Entry 1Q0D (X-ray diffraction, 2.20 A resolution); this record covers chains D and F of the 6 polymer chains in the assembly.

# Chain D (and F)
Name: Superoxide dismutase [Ni]
Source organism: Streptomyces seoulensis
Notes: EC 1.15.1.1; chain F of this document is another copy of the same molecule, construct and numbering; everything in this record applies to it too
UniProt: P80734 (SODN_STRSO); residues 1-117 here correspond to UniProt positions 15-131 (UniProt number = residue number + 14)
Sequence (117 residues; each row starts with the number of its first residue):
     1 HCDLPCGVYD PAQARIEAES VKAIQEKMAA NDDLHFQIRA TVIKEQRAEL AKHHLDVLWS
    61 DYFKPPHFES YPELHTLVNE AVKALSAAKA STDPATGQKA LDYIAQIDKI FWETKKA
Metal / ion sites: nickel (III) ion: His-1, Cys-2, Cys-6
Reported in the primary citation:
  - nickel (III) ion coordination: His-1
  - mutagenesis - H1A, H1C, H1D, H1K, H1N, H1Q, H1R, H1W, H1Y, Y9A, Y9K, Y9Q, E17A, R39A: abolished catalytic activity
  - mutagenesis - D3A, Y9F, Y9W, R47A: decreased catalytic activity
  - catalytic residues: His-1
  - catalytic residues: Tyr-9, Lys-64 (proposed by the authors, not directly observed)

# Chain D / chain F interface
Residue-residue contacts - 43 pairs, chain D then chain F:
  His-1(D) / Glu-17(F)  salt bridge
  His-1(D) / Ser-20(F)  hydrogen bond
  His-1(D) / Arg-47(F)  hydrogen bond
  Cys-2(D) / Ile-43(F)  hydrophobic
  Cys-2(D) / Arg-47(F)
  Asp-3(D) / Arg-39(F)  hydrogen bond (backbone-side chain)
  Leu-4(D) / Ile-24(F)  hydrophobic
  Leu-4(D) / Phe-36(F)  hydrophobic
  Leu-4(D) / Arg-39(F)  hydrogen bond (backbone-side chain)
  Leu-4(D) / Ala-40(F)
  Leu-4(D) / Ile-43(F)  hydrophobic
  Pro-5(D) / Lys-27(F)
  Cys-6(D) / Ser-20(F)
  Cys-6(D) / Ala-23(F)
  Cys-6(D) / Ile-24(F)  hydrophobic
  Cys-6(D) / Lys-27(F)
  Val-8(D) / Ile-16(F)
  Val-8(D) / Ser-20(F)
  Val-8(D) / Ala-23(F)  hydrophobic
  Asp-10(D) / Ile-16(F)
  Gln-13(D) / Ile-16(F)
  Gln-13(D) / Glu-17(F)  hydrogen bond
  Ile-16(D) / Asp-10(F)
  Ile-16(D) / Gln-13(F)
  Glu-17(D) / His-1(F)  salt bridge
  Glu-17(D) / Gln-13(F)  hydrogen bond
  Ser-20(D) / His-1(F)  hydrogen bond
  Ser-20(D) / Cys-6(F)
  Ser-20(D) / Val-8(F)
  Ala-23(D) / Cys-6(F)
  Ala-23(D) / Val-8(F)  hydrophobic
  Ile-24(D) / Leu-4(F)  hydrophobic
  Ile-24(D) / Cys-6(F)  hydrophobic
  Lys-27(D) / Pro-5(F)
  Lys-27(D) / Cys-6(F)
  Phe-36(D) / Leu-4(F)  hydrophobic
  Arg-39(D) / Asp-3(F)  hydrogen bond (side chain-backbone)
  Arg-39(D) / Leu-4(F)  hydrogen bond (side chain-backbone)
  Ala-40(D) / Leu-4(F)
  Ile-43(D) / Cys-2(F)  hydrophobic
  Ile-43(D) / Leu-4(F)  hydrophobic
  Arg-47(D) / His-1(F)
  Arg-47(D) / Cys-2(F)
Interface residues without a listed pair, chain D (21 interface residues in all): Glu-19
Interface residues without a listed pair, chain F (23 interface residues in all): Gly-7, Ala-12, Glu-19

# In short
Chain D and chain F form an interface of 21 and 23 residues respectively; the contacts include 9 hydrogen
bonds and 2 salt bridges. Polar contacts include His-1(D)/Glu-17(F), His-1(D)/Ser-20(F) and
His-1(D)/Arg-47(F). From the paper: catalytic residues His-1(D), Tyr-9(D) and Lys-64(D); H1A, H1C and H1D of
chain D, among others, abolish catalytic activity; 18 substitutions were tested in all.
Both chains are Superoxide dismutase [Ni] (Streptomyces seoulensis). Entry 1Q0D (Crystal structure of
Ni-containing superoxide dismutase with Ni-ligation corresponding to the oxidized state) was determined by
X-ray diffraction together with 1Q0F, 1Q0G, 1Q0K and 1Q0M from the same study.
